Entry 4A57 (X-ray diffraction, 2.00 A resolution); this record covers chains A and B of the 4 polymer chains in the assembly.

== Chain A (and B) ==
Protein: Nucleoside-triphosphatase 1
From: Toxoplasma gondii
Notes: EC 3.6.1.15; chain B of this document is another copy of the same molecule, construct and numbering; everything in this record applies to it too
Reference sequence: Q27893 (NTP1_TOXGO); numbering as in UniProt (aligned over 26-628)
Amino-acid sequence (611 residues; each row starts with the number of its first residue):
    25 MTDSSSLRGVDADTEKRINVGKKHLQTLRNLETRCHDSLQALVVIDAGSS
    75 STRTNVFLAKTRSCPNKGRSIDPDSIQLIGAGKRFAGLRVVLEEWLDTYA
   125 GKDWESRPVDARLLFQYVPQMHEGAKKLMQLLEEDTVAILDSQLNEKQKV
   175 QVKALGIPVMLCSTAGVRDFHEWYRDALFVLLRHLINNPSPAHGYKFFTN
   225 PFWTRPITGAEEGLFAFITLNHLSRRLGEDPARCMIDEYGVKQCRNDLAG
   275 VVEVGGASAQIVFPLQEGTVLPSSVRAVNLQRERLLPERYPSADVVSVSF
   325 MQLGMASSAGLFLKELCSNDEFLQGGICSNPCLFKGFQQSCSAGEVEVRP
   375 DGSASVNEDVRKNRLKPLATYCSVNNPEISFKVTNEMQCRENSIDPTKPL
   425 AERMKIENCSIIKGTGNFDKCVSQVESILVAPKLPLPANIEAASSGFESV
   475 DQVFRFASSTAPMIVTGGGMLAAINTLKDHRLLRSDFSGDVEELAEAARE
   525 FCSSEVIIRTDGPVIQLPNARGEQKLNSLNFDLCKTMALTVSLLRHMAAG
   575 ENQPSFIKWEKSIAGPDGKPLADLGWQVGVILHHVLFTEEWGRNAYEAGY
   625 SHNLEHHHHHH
Not modelled in the structure: 25-35, 630-635
Construct notes: expression tag (25, 629-635)
Cystine bridges: Cys59-Cys88, Cys341-Cys352, Cys356-Cys445, Cys365-Cys433, Cys396-Cys413, Cys526-Cys558
Curated features (UniProtKB/Swiss-Prot):
  - active site: Glu236 (Proton acceptor)
  - glycosylation: Asn432 (N-linked (GlcNAc...) asparagine)
Reported in the primary citation:
  - self-association interface (contacts with another copy of this molecule): Arg53, Thr57, Pro225, Phe226, Phe287 to Ala301, Phe405 to Gln412, Ala462 to Ile464
  - contacts within the chain: Arg257-Asp271 (salt bridge), Cys258-Cys268
  - mutagenesis - C341S/C352S, C433S: abolished catalytic activity
  - mutagenesis - C258S/C268S: increased catalytic activity
  - catalytic residues: Glu236 (proposed by the authors, not directly observed)

== How chain A and chain B interact ==
Residue-residue contacts (45):
  Phe226(A) with Tyr263(B)
  Tyr263(A) with Phe226(B)
  Leu295(A) with Phe405(B), hydrophobic
  Pro296(A) with Pro401(B); Glu402(B); Phe405(B)
  Ser297(A) with Glu402(B), hydrogen bond; Ala462(B); Asn463(B); Ile464(B), hydrogen bond (backbone-backbone)
  Ser298(A) with Glu402(B), hydrogen bond (side chain-backbone); Phe405(B); Lys406(B); Asn409(B), hydrogen bond; Ile464(B)
  Val299(A) with Phe405(B), hydrophobic; Ile464(B)
  Arg300(A) with Ile464(B)
  Ser404(A) with Arg479(B); Phe480(B)
  Phe405(A) with Pro296(B), hydrophobic; Gln476(B), hydrogen bond (backbone-side chain)
  Lys406(A) with Glu472(B)
  Val407(A) with Lys457(B); Pro459(B); Glu472(B), hydrogen bond (backbone-side chain)
  Thr408(A) with Leu458(B)
  Met411(A) with Met411(B), hydrophobic
  Gln412(A) with Thr408(B)
  Lys457(A) with Val407(B)
  Leu458(A) with Thr408(B)
  Pro459(A) with Val407(B)
  Asn463(A) with Ser298(B)
  Ile464(A) with Ser297(B), hydrogen bond (backbone-side chain); Ser298(B), hydrogen bond (backbone-backbone); Ile464(B), hydrophobic
  Glu465(A) with Ser297(B)
  Gly470(A) with Lys406(B)
  Phe471(A) with Phe405(B)
  Gln476(A) with Ser404(B), hydrogen bond (side chain-backbone); Phe405(B), hydrogen bond (side chain-backbone); Lys406(B); Val407(B)
  Phe480(A) with Ser404(B); Phe405(B)
Interface residues without a listed pair, chain A (28 interface residues in all): Ala466, Glu472, Ser473
Interface residues without a listed pair, chain B (28 interface residues in all): Pro225, Arg300, Gln412, Glu465

== Overview ==
The chain A/chain B interface involves 28 residues from each chain, with 10 hydrogen bonds. Polar contacts
include Ser297(A)-Glu402(B), Ser298(A)-Glu402(B) and Ser298(A)-Asn409(B). UniProt lists active-site residue
Glu236(A) on chain A. The paper reports the catalytic residue Glu236(A); C341S/C352S and C433S of chain A
abolish catalytic activity.
Both chains are Nucleoside-triphosphatase 1 (Toxoplasma gondii). Entry 4A57 (Crystal structure of toxoplasma
gondii nucleoside triphosphate diphosphohydrolase 3 (NTPDASE3)) was determined by X-ray diffraction together
with 4A59 and 4A5A from the same study.
